Entry 6SF2 (X-ray diffraction, 3.30 A resolution); this record covers chains A and E of the 6 polymer chains in the assembly.

Chain A:
Protein: Serine/threonine-protein kinase receptor R3
Organism: Homo sapiens
Notes: EC 2.7.11.30
UniProtKB: P37023 (ACVL1_HUMAN); numbering as in UniProt (aligned over 21-118)
Amino-acid sequence (98 residues; row label = number of the first residue in the row):
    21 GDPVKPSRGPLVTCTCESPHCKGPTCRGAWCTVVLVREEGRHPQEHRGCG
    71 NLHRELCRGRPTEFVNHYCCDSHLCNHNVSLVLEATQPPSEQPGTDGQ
Unresolved in the structure: 21-29, 105-118
Disulfides: C34-C51, C36-C41, C46-C69, C77-C89, C90-C95
UniProt features mapped onto this chain:
  - region: H73 to L76 (Mediates specificity for BMP ligand)
  - glycosylation: N98 (N-linked (GlcNAc...) asparagine)
  - natural variant: C34 (C34Y: In HHT2), C41 (C41G: In HHT2; C41Y: In HHT2), C46 (C46G: In HHT2), R47 (R47P: In HHT2), G48 to A49 (sequence variant, change not given here; In HHT2), G48 (G48R: In HHT2), W50 (W50C: In HHT2; W50G: In HHT2), C51 (C51Y: In HHT2), T52 (T52A: In HHT2), E59 (E59V: Found in a patient with pulmonary arterial hypertension; uncertain significance), H66 (H66P: In HHT2; H66Y: In HHT2), R67 (R67Q: In HHT2; R67W: In HHT2), 4 further natural variant entries in UniProt
  - mutagenesis: R74 to L76 (Affinity for BMP9 decreased by 200-fold)

Chain E:
Protein: Growth/differentiation factor 2
Organism: Homo sapiens
UniProtKB: Q9UK05 (GDF2_HUMAN); numbering as in UniProt (aligned over 320-429)
Amino-acid sequence (110 residues; each row starts with the number of its first residue):
   320 SAGAGSHCQKTSLRVNFEDIGWDSWIIAPKEYEAYECKGGCFFPLADDVT
   370 PTKHAIVQTLVHLKFPTKVGKACCVPTKLSPISVLYKDDMGVPTLKYHYE
   420 GMSVAECGCR
Unresolved in the structure: 320-324
Disulfides: C327-C393, C356-C426, C360-C428
UniProt features mapped onto this chain:
  - region: S402 to Y416 (Interaction with ENG)
  - natural variant: R333 (R333W: In HHT5)
Reported in the primary citation:
  - mutagenesis - F362Y, D366E: abolished signaling (BMP9-induced ALP activity)
  - mutagenesis - D366E: unchanged binding to ALK1-Fc

Chain A / chain E interface:
Residue-residue contacts - 17 pairs, chain A then chain E:
  R74(A) with D408(E), salt bridge
  E75(A) with W344(E); Y418(E), hydrogen bond
  L76(A) with W341(E), hydrophobic
  R78(A) with S343(E), hydrogen bond (backbone-side chain); W344(E); K406(E); D407(E); D408(E), salt bridge
  G79(A) with G340(E); S343(E)
  R80(A) with E337(E); G340(E), hydrogen bond (backbone-backbone); D342(E), salt bridge; S343(E)
  T82(A) with I339(E); G340(E)
Interface residues without a listed pair, chain E (13 interface residues in all): D338, Y405

In short:
The interface between chain A and chain E involves 7 residues on one side and 13 on the other; the contacts
include 3 hydrogen bonds and 3 salt bridges. Polar pairs include R74(A)-D408(E), R78(A)-D408(E) and
R80(A)-D342(E). The paper reports that F362Y and D366E of chain E abolish signaling (BMP9-induced ALP
activity); D366E of chain E leaves binding to ALK1-Fc unchanged.
Chain A is Serine/threonine-protein kinase receptor R3 and chain E is Growth/differentiation factor 2, both
from Homo sapiens; the structure, Ternary complex of human bone morphogenetic protein 9 (BMP9) growth factor
domain, its prodomain and extracellular ..., was determined by X-ray diffraction (same publication as 6SF1 and
6SF3).
